8P0U - chains B and R of the 5 polymer chains in the assembly; structure by electron microscopy, 2.92 A resolution.

== Chain B ==
Molecule: RNA-directed RNA polymerase catalytic subunit
From: Thogotovirus thogotoense
Notes: EC 2.7.7.48
Reference sequence: O41353 (RDRP_THOGV); numbering as in UniProt (aligned over 1-710)
Chain sequence (710 residues; row label = number of the first residue in the row):
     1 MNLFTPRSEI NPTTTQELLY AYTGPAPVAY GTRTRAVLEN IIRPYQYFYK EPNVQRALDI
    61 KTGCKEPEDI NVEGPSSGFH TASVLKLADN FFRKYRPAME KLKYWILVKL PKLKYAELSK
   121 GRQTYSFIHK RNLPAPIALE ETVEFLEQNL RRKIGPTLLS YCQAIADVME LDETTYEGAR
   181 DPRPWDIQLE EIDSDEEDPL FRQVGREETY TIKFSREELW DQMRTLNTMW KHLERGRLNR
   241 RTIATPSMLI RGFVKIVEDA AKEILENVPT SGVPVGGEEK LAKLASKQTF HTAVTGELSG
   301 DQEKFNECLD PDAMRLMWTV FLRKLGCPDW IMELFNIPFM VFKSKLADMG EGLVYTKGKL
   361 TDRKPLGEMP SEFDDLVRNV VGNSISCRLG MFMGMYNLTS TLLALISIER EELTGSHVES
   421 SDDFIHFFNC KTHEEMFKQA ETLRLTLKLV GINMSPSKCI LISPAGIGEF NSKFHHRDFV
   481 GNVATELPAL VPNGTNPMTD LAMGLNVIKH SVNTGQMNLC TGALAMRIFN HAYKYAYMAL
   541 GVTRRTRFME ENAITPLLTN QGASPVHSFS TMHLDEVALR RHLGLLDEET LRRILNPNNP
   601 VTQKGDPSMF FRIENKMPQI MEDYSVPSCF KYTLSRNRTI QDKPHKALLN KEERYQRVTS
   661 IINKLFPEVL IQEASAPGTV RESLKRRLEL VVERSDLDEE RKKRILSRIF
Disordered / not traced: 180-208, 603-622, 637-710
Sequence notes: conflict Trp230 (Cys in O41353)
Ion coordination: Mg2+: Asp301, Asp423, Glu469

== Chain R ==
Molecule: 3'RNA
Sequence (32 nucleotides; numbered 1 to 32; the number before each row is that of its first residue):
     1 AGAGAAAUCA AGGCCCCCGG CCUGUUUUUG CU
Disordered / not traced: 1-26

== How chain B and chain R interact ==
Residue-residue contacts (6):
  His531(B) - C31(R)  base contact
  Tyr535(B) - C31(R)  stacking on the base
  Leu540(B) - C31(R)  sugar contact
  Gly541(B) - G30(R)  sugar contact
  Val542(B) - G30(R)  hydrogen bond to the sugar
  Arg544(B) - U29(R)  salt bridge to the phosphate
Other interface residues (no listed pair), chain R (4 interface residues in all): U32

== Overview ==
The interface between chain B and chain R involves 6 residues on one side and 4 on the other, with 1 hydrogen
bond, 1 salt bridge and 1 aromatic stacking contact. Polar contacts include Val542(B)-G30(R) and
Arg544(B)-U29(R). Asp301(B), Asp423(B) and Glu469(B) coordinate Mg2+.
Here chain B is RNA-directed RNA polymerase catalytic subunit (Thogotovirus thogotoense) and chain R is 3'RNA.
Entry 8P0U (Thogoto virus polymerase in Mode B conformation with defined endonuclease domain and bound to
32-mer loop ...) was determined by electron microscopy.
